Entry 6FVY (electron microscopy, 6.10 A resolution (low resolution: residue-level contacts below are approximate; hydrogen-bond / salt-bridge calls are withheld)); this record covers chains T and S of the 47 polymer chains in the assembly.

== Chain T ==
Molecule: 26S proteasome regulatory subunit RPN12
Organism: Saccharomyces cerevisiae (strain ATCC 204508 / S288c)
UniProt: P32496 (RPN12_YEAST); numbering as in UniProt (aligned over 7-272)
Amino-acid sequence (266 residues; numbered 7 to 272; the number before each row is that of its first residue):
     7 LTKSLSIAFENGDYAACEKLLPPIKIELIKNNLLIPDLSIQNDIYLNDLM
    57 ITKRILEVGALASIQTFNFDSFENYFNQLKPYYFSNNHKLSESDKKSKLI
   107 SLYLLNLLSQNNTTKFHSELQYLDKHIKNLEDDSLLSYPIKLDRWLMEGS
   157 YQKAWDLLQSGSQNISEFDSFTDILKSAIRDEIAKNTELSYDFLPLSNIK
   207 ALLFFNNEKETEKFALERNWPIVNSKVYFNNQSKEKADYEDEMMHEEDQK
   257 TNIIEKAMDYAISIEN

== Chain S ==
Molecule: 26S proteasome regulatory subunit RPN3
Organism: Saccharomyces cerevisiae (strain ATCC 204508 / S288c)
UniProt: P40016 (RPN3_YEAST); numbering as in UniProt (aligned over 18-492)
Amino-acid sequence (475 residues; row label = number of the first residue in the row):
    18 LHHSEKKYAEEDQVQELLKVLNEISKTTLTLDPRYIWRSLKDLSSLRNQE
    68 LLNAETLCFTVNVLYPDSSSFKKNLLKFITSNHKSSVPGSAELRNSYPAS
   118 FYSVNTEKKTIEVTAEINCFMHLLVQLFLWDSKELEQLVEFNRKVVIPNL
   168 LCYYNLRSLNLINAKLWFYIYLSHETLARSSEEINSDNQNIILRSTMMKF
   218 LKIASLKHDNETKAMLINLILRDFLNNGEVDSASDFISKLEYPHTDVSSS
   268 LEARYFFYLSKINAIQLDYSTANEYIIAAIRKAPHNSKSLGFLQQSNKLH
   318 CCIQLLMGDIPELSFFHQSNMQKSLLPYYHLTKAVKLGDLKKFTSTITKY
   368 KQLLLKDDTYQLCVRLRSNVIKTGIRIISLTYKKISLRDICLKLNLDSEQ
   418 TVEYMVSRAIRDGVIEAKINHEDGFIETTELLNIYDSEDPQQVFDERIKF
   468 ANQLHDEYLVSMRYPEDKKTQQNEK
Curated features (UniProtKB/Swiss-Prot):
  - modified residue: Ser454 (Phosphoserine)

== Interface between chain T and chain S ==
Residue-residue contacts (70):
  Leu44(T) - Ile208(S)
  Gln47(T) - Ile201(S)
  Gln47(T) - Asn205(S)
  Lys95(T) - Asp204(S)
  Thr119(T) - Leu284(S)
  Thr120(T) - Gln283(S)
  Thr120(T) - Leu284(S)
  Lys121(T) - Asp248(S)
  His123(T) - Ile282(S)
  His123(T) - Leu284(S)
  His123(T) - Arg382(S)
  Ser124(T) - Val247(S)
  Ser124(T) - Asp248(S)
  Leu126(T) - Gln378(S)
  Gln127(T) - Gly245(S)
  Gln127(T) - Gln378(S)
  Tyr128(T) - Asn244(S)
  Tyr128(T) - Gly245(S)
  Tyr128(T) - Glu246(S)
  Lys131(T) - Asn243(S)
  Lys131(T) - Asn244(S)
  Lys131(T) - Asp375(S)
  Lys134(T) - Leu372(S)
  Arg150(T) - Val381(S)
  Arg150(T) - Arg382(S)
  Arg150(T) - Ser385(S)
  Leu152(T) - Arg425(S)
  Met153(T) - Arg382(S)
  Met153(T) - Ser385(S)
  Met153(T) - Lys389(S)
  Met153(T) - Arg425(S)
  Glu154(T) - Ser385(S)
  Glu154(T) - Ile388(S)
  Glu154(T) - Lys389(S)
  Glu154(T) - Met422(S)
  Gly155(T) - Tyr421(S)
  Gly155(T) - Met422(S)
  Tyr157(T) - Tyr421(S)
  Gln158(T) - Gln417(S)
  Gln158(T) - Thr418(S)
  Gln158(T) - Tyr421(S)
  Lys191(T) - Arg428(S)
  Asn192(T) - Ser424(S)
  Asn192(T) - Arg425(S)
  Asn192(T) - Arg428(S)
  Glu194(T) - Arg428(S)
  Leu195(T) - Ile427(S)
  Leu195(T) - Arg428(S)
  Leu195(T) - Lys435(S)
  Ser196(T) - Ser424(S)
  Ser196(T) - Ile427(S)
  Ser196(T) - Ile436(S)
  Tyr197(T) - Ile436(S)
  Tyr197(T) - His438(S)
  Tyr197(T) - Glu439(S)
  Phe199(T) - Glu439(S)
  Leu200(T) - His438(S)
  Asn204(T) - His438(S)
  Ala207(T) - Tyr421(S)
  Leu208(T) - Tyr421(S)
  Phe210(T) - Tyr421(S)
  Lys256(T) - Gln459(S)
  Thr257(T) - Asp462(S)
  Ile259(T) - Gln458(S)
  Lys262(T) - Gln458(S)
  Lys262(T) - Gln459(S)
  Lys262(T) - Asp462(S)
  Tyr266(T) - Asp462(S)
  Tyr266(T) - Ile465(S)
  Ser269(T) - Asn469(S)
Also at the interface, not in a pair above, chain T (48 interface residues in all): Ser45, Ile46, His94, Leu96, Asp130, Asn135, Ser156, Ile189, Thr193, Asp198
Also at the interface, not in a pair above, chain S (43 interface residues in all): Tyr286, Asn386, Ser415, Glu420, Ala434

== In short ==
48 residues of chain T and 43 residues of chain S are in contact.
Here chain T is 26S proteasome regulatory subunit RPN12 and chain S is 26S proteasome regulatory subunit RPN3,
both from Saccharomyces cerevisiae (strain ATCC 204508 / S288c). Entry 6FVY (26S proteasome, s6 state) was
determined by electron microscopy (same publication as 6FVW, 6FVT, 6FVU, 6FVV and 6FVX).
